Entry 5K9G (X-ray diffraction, 1.90 A resolution); this record covers chains A and B.

# Chain A (and B)
Protein: GTP cyclohydrolase FolE2
Organism: Neisseria gonorrhoeae (strain ATCC 700825 / FA 1090)
Notes: EC 3.5.4.16; chain B of this document is another copy of the same molecule, construct and numbering; everything in this record applies to it too
UniProtKB: Q5F9K6 (GCH4_NEIG1); numbering as in UniProt (aligned over 1-257)
Chain sequence (257 residues; each row starts with the number of its first residue):
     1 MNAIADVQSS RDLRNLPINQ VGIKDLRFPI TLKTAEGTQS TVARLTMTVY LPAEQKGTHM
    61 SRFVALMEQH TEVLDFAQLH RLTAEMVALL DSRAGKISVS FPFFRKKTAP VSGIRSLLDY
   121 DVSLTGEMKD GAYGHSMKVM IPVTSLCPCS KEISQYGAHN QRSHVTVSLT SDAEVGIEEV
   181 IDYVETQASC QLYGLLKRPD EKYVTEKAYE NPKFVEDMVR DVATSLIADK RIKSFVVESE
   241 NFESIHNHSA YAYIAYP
Not modelled in the structure: 1-12 (chain B: 1-14)
Modified / non-standard residues: C149 (S-nitroso-cysteine; SNC)
UniProt features mapped onto this chain:
  - site: C147 (May be catalytically important)
Ion coordination: Zn2+: C147, H159, E201
What the authors report for this chain:
  - Zn2+ coordination: C147, H159, E201
  - post-translational modification sites: C149
  - binding site for 2-amino-2-hydroxymethyl-propane-1,3-diol: H246
  - catalytic residues: C149, E201, H246 (proposed by the authors, not directly observed)
  - mutagenesis - C149A, C149S, E152A, H246A, H246K, H246N: decreased catalytic activity
  - mutagenesis - C149A, E243A: abolished catalytic activity
  - mutagenesis - H246D, H246Q: decreased catalytic activity on H2NTP
  - mutagenesis - H246K, H246N: abolished catalytic activity on H2NTP

# Interface between chain A and chain B
Residue-residue contacts (81; chain A residue first):
  R14(A) - T224(B)
  L16(A) - R220(B)  hydrogen bond (backbone-side chain)
  L16(A) - A223(B)  hydrophobic
  L16(A) - T224(B)
  L16(A) - I227(B)  hydrophobic
  P17(A) - I254(B)
  I18(A) - E216(B)
  I18(A) - V219(B)  hydrophobic
  I18(A) - R220(B)
  I18(A) - Y253(B)
  I18(A) - I254(B)  hydrophobic
  N19(A) - Y253(B)  hydrogen bond (backbone-backbone)
  N19(A) - I254(B)
  N19(A) - A255(B)
  Q20(A) - A252(B)
  Q20(A) - Y253(B)  hydrogen bond (backbone-backbone)
  V21(A) - E216(B)
  V21(A) - Y251(B)
  V21(A) - A252(B)  hydrophobic
  G22(A) - A250(B)
  G22(A) - Y251(B)  hydrogen bond (backbone-backbone)
  I23(A) - H248(B)
  I23(A) - S249(B)
  K24(A) - E240(B)  salt bridge
  K24(A) - H248(B)
  K24(A) - S249(B)  hydrogen bond (backbone-backbone)
  K24(A) - Y251(B)
  D25(A) - H248(B)
  L26(A) - H248(B)
  L51(A) - E216(B)
  L51(A) - R220(B)
  P52(A) - R220(B)  hydrogen bond (backbone-side chain)
  A53(A) - R220(B)  hydrogen bond (backbone-side chain)
  Q55(A) - R220(B)  hydrogen bond (backbone-side chain)
  K56(A) - F214(B)
  K56(A) - E216(B)
  K56(A) - D217(B)  salt bridge
  K56(A) - R220(B)  hydrogen bond (backbone-side chain)
  G57(A) - E216(B)
  T58(A) - E216(B)  hydrogen bond (backbone-side chain)
  M60(A) - V215(B)  hydrophobic
  M60(A) - E216(B)
  V64(A) - H248(B)
  E216(A) - I18(B)
  E216(A) - V21(B)
  E216(A) - L51(B)
  E216(A) - K56(B)
  E216(A) - G57(B)
  E216(A) - T58(B)  hydrogen bond (side chain-backbone)
  D217(A) - K56(B)  salt bridge
  V219(A) - I18(B)  hydrophobic
  R220(A) - L16(B)  hydrogen bond (side chain-backbone)
  R220(A) - I18(B)
  R220(A) - P52(B)  hydrogen bond (side chain-backbone)
  R220(A) - A53(B)  hydrogen bond (side chain-backbone)
  R220(A) - Q55(B)  hydrogen bond (side chain-backbone)
  R220(A) - K56(B)  hydrogen bond (side chain-backbone)
  A223(A) - L16(B)  hydrophobic
  T224(A) - L16(B)
  I227(A) - L16(B)  hydrophobic
  E240(A) - K24(B)  salt bridge
  H248(A) - I23(B)
  H248(A) - K24(B)
  H248(A) - D25(B)
  H248(A) - L26(B)
  H248(A) - V64(B)
  S249(A) - I23(B)
  S249(A) - K24(B)  hydrogen bond (backbone-backbone)
  A250(A) - G22(B)
  A250(A) - M60(B)  hydrophobic
  Y251(A) - V21(B)
  Y251(A) - G22(B)  hydrogen bond (backbone-backbone)
  Y251(A) - K24(B)
  A252(A) - Q20(B)
  Y253(A) - I18(B)
  Y253(A) - N19(B)  hydrogen bond (backbone-backbone)
  Y253(A) - Q20(B)  hydrogen bond (backbone-backbone)
  I254(A) - P17(B)
  I254(A) - I18(B)  hydrophobic
  I254(A) - N19(B)
  A255(A) - N19(B)  hydrogen bond (backbone-side chain)
Interface residues without a listed pair, chain A (42 interface residues in all): N15, T48, F214, V215, N247
Interface residues without a listed pair, chain B (40 interface residues in all): T48, N247

# Summary
42 residues of chain A face 40 of chain B across their interface, with 21 hydrogen bonds and 4 salt bridges.
Polar contacts include K24(A)-E240(B), K56(A)-D217(B) and L16(A)-R220(B). From the paper: catalytic residues
C149(A), E201(A) and H246(A); C149A, C149S and E152A of chain A, among others, reduce catalytic activity; 9
substitutions were tested in all.
Both chains are GTP cyclohydrolase FolE2 (Neisseria gonorrhoeae (strain ATCC 700825 / FA 1090)). Entry 5K9G
(Crystal Structure of GTP Cyclohydrolase-IB with Tris) was determined by X-ray diffraction (same publication
as 5K95).
